9ECO - chains B and G of the 9 polymer chains in the assembly; structure by electron microscopy, 2.83 A resolution.

# Chain B
Protein: Replicative DNA helicase
Organism: Escherichia coli K-12
Notes: EC 3.6.4.12
UniProtKB: P0ACB0 (DNAB_ECOLI); residues 1-471 here = UniProt positions 1-471
Amino-acid sequence (471 residues; numbered 1 to 471; the number before each row is that of its first residue):
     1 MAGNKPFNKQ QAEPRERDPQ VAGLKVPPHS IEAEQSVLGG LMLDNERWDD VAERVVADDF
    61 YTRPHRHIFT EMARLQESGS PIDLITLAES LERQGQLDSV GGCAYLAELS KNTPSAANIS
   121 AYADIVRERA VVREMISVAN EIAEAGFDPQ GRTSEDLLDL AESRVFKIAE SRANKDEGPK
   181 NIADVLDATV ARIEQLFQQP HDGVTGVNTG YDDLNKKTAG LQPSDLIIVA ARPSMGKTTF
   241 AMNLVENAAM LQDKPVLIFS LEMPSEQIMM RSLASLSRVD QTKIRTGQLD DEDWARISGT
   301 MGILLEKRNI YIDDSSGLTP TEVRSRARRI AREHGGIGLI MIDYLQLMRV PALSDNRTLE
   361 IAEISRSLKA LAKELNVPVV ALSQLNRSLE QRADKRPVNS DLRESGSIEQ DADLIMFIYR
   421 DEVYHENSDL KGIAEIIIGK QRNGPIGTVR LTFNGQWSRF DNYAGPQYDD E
Not modelled in the structure: 1-23
Construct notes: engineered mutation C103 (Phe in P0ACB0)
Curated features (UniProtKB/Swiss-Prot):
  - binding site (ATP): S234, K237, T238, R442
  - mutagenesis: P81 (P81H: About 100-fold increased survival following 3000 Gy ionizing radiation), A130 (A130V: In dnaB8, dnaB43, dnaB454; temperature sensitive, no DNA replication at 42 degrees Celsius in vivo, in vitro decreased helicase activity at 30, at 42 degrees Celius almost no helicase, no ...), M242 (M242I: In dnaB70; temperature sensitive, no DNA replication at 42 degrees Celsius in vivo, in vitro 25% helicase activity at 30, further decreased helicase at 42 degrees Celius, low ATPase activity ...), G299 (G299D: In dnaB252; temperature sensitive, no DNA replication at 42 degrees Celsius in vivo, in vitro no change in pRNA synthesis, 5'-3' helicase activity or ATPase at either temperature)
Metal / ion sites: Mg2+: T238 (together with ADP)
Residues lining bound ligands:
  - ADP (adenosine-5'-diphosphate), molecule 1: R232, P233, S234, M235, G236, K237, T238, T239, R271, D280, Q281, T282, R420, F453, G455, Q456
  - ADP, molecule 2: Q441, R442, N443, G444, P445, I446
  - tetrafluoroaluminate (ALF), molecule 1: P233, S234, K237, T238, E262, Y344, Q384
  - tetrafluoroaluminate (ALF), molecule 2: E409, Q410, K440, R442

# Chain G
Protein: DNA primase
Organism: Escherichia coli K-12
Notes: EC 2.7.7.101; fragment: C-terminal domain
UniProtKB: P0ABS5 (DNAG_ECOLI); residue numbers follow UniProt; this construct covers 434-581
Amino-acid sequence (148 residues; each row starts with the number of its first residue):
   434 AAESGVSRPV PQLKRTTMRI LIGLLVQNPE LATLVPPLEN LDENKLPGLG LFRELVNTCL
   494 SQPGLTTGQL LEHYRGTNNA ATLEKLSMWD DIADKNIAEQ TFTDSLNHMF DSLLELRQEE
   554 LIARERTHGL SNEECLELWT LNQELAKK
Not modelled in the structure: 434-448
Construct notes: engineered mutation C568 (Arg in P0ABS5)
Curated features (UniProtKB/Swiss-Prot):
  - mutagenesis: Q576 (Q576A: Decreases interaction with DnaB and primase activity)

# Chain B / chain G interface
Cross-chain cystine bridges: C103(B)-C568(G)
Residue-residue contacts (5; chain B residue first):
  L84(B) - W572(G)
  C103(B) - C568(G)  disulfide
  A104(B) - E558(G)
  A107(B) - W572(G)
  K111(B) - I555(G)

# Overview
5 residues of chain B face 4 of chain G across their interface; the contacts include 1 disulfide bond. Chain B
binds tetrafluoroaluminate and ADP. From UniProt: 4 ATP-binding residues and 4 mutagenesis sites on chain B;
one mutagenesis site on chain G.
Here chain B is Replicative DNA helicase and chain G is DNA primase, both from Escherichia coli K-12. Entry
9ECO (E. coli DnaB bound to three DnaG C-terminal domains, ssDNA, ADP and AlF4) was determined by electron
microscopy.
